Entry 8G6F (electron microscopy, 2.58 A resolution); this record covers chains R and S of the 28 polymer chains in the assembly.

[Chain R]
Name: Proteasome subunit alpha type-4
From: Plasmodium falciparum Dd2
Reference sequence: Q8IDG2 (Q8IDG2_PLAF7); residues 1-241 here = UniProt positions 1-241
Chain sequence (241 residues; each row starts with the number of its first residue):
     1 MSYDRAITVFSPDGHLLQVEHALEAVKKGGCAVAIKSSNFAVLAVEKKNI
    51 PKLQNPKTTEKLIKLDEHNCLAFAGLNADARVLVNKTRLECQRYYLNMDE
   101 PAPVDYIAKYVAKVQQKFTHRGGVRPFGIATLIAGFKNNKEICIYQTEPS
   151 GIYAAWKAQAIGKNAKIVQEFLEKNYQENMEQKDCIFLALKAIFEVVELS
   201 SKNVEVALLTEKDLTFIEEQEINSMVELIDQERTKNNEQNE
Disordered / not traced: 1, 238-241

[Chain S]
Name: Proteasome subunit alpha type-5
From: Plasmodium falciparum Dd2
Reference sequence: A0A0L7LVZ5 (A0A0L7LVZ5_PLAF4); residue numbers follow UniProt; this construct covers 1-256
Chain sequence (256 residues; row label = number of the first residue in the row):
     1 MFSTRSEYDRGVNTFSPEGRLFQVEYALGAIKLGSTAVGICVNDGVILAS
    51 ERRISSTLIEKDSVEKLLSIDDHIGCAMSGLMADARTLIDYARVECNHYK
   101 FIYNENINIKSCVELISELALDFSNLSDSKRKKIMSRPFGVALLIGGVDK
   151 NGPCLWYTEPSGTNTRFSAASIGSAQEGAELLLQENYKKDMTFEQAEILA
   201 LTVLRQVMEDKLSTSNVEICAIKKSDQTFYKYNTDDISRIIDVLPSPVYP
   251 TIDMTA
Disordered / not traced: 1-8, 129-131, 249-256

[Interface between chain R and chain S]
Pairs across the interface (58; chain R residue first):
  Ala6(R) - Val12(S)  hydrophobic
  Ala6(R) - Ser136(S)
  Thr8(R) - Arg137(S)
  Val9(R) - Val12(S)  hydrophobic
  Val9(R) - Gln23(S)
  Phe10(R) - Gln23(S)  hydrogen bond (backbone-side chain)
  Phe10(R) - Tyr26(S)
  Phe10(R) - Ala27(S)  hydrophobic
  Phe10(R) - Ala30(S)  hydrophobic
  Phe10(R) - Pro138(S)
  Phe10(R) - Gly140(S)
  Ser11(R) - Tyr26(S)
  Pro12(R) - Tyr26(S)  hydrophobic
  Gly14(R) - Tyr26(S)
  Gly14(R) - Ala30(S)
  Leu16(R) - Leu81(S)  hydrophobic
  Leu16(R) - Arg137(S)
  Lys36(R) - Glu60(S)  salt bridge
  Gln116(R) - Ala83(S)
  Gln116(R) - Asp84(S)  hydrogen bond
  Gln116(R) - Thr87(S)  hydrogen bond
  Gln116(R) - Arg137(S)
  Thr119(R) - Arg137(S)
  His120(R) - Asp84(S)  salt bridge
  His120(R) - Ile134(S)
  His120(R) - Met135(S)
  His120(R) - Ser136(S)  hydrogen bond (backbone-side chain)
  His120(R) - Arg137(S)  hydrogen bond (side chain-backbone)
  His120(R) - Pro138(S)
  His120(R) - Phe139(S)
  Arg121(R) - Ile134(S)
  Arg121(R) - Met135(S)
  Arg121(R) - Ser136(S)
  Gly122(R) - Ser136(S)
  Ser150(R) - Ala83(S)
  Gly151(R) - Ala83(S)
  Gly151(R) - Arg86(S)  hydrogen bond (backbone-side chain)
  Ile152(R) - Met82(S)  hydrophobic
  Ile152(R) - Ala83(S)
  Ile152(R) - Arg86(S)
  Tyr153(R) - Arg86(S)  hydrogen bond (backbone-side chain)
  Ala154(R) - Ile59(S)  hydrophobic
  Ala155(R) - Ile59(S)
  Ala155(R) - Glu60(S)  hydrogen bond (backbone-backbone)
  Ala155(R) - Ser63(S)  hydrogen bond (backbone-side chain)
  Trp156(R) - Ser56(S)
  Trp156(R) - Leu58(S)
  Trp156(R) - Ile59(S)  hydrophobic
  Trp156(R) - Glu60(S)
  Lys157(R) - Thr57(S)  hydrogen bond (side chain-backbone)
  Lys157(R) - Leu58(S)  hydrogen bond (backbone-backbone)
  Lys157(R) - Ile59(S)  hydrogen bond (side chain-backbone)
  Lys157(R) - Glu60(S)
  Ala158(R) - Leu58(S)
  Leu172(R) - Leu58(S)  hydrophobic
  Glu173(R) - Ser56(S)
  Glu173(R) - Leu58(S)
  Tyr176(R) - Leu58(S)  hydrophobic
Other interface residues (no listed pair), chain R (28 interface residues in all): Asp13, Gln169
Other interface residues (no listed pair), chain S (26 interface residues in all): Gly29, Val64

[Overview]
28 residues of chain R face 26 of chain S across their interface; the contacts include 12 hydrogen bonds and 2
salt bridges. Polar pairs include Lys36(R)-Glu60(S), His120(R)-Asp84(S) and Phe10(R)-Gln23(S).
Here chain R is Proteasome subunit alpha type-4 and chain S is Proteasome subunit alpha type-5, both from
Plasmodium falciparum Dd2. Entry 8G6F (Structure of the Plasmodium falciparum 20S proteasome beta-6 A117D
mutant complexed with inhibitor WLW-vs) was determined by electron microscopy (same publication as 8G6E).
